1DAY - chain A; structure by X-ray diffraction, 2.20 A resolution.

[Chain A]
Protein: Protein kinase CK2
Source organism: Zea mays
Notes: EC 2.7.1.37; fragment: catalytic subunit
Reference sequence: P28523 (CSK2A_MAIZE); residues 7-333 here correspond to UniProt positions 2-328 (UniProt number = residue number - 5)
Sequence (327 residues; numbered 7 to 333; the number before each row is that of its first residue):
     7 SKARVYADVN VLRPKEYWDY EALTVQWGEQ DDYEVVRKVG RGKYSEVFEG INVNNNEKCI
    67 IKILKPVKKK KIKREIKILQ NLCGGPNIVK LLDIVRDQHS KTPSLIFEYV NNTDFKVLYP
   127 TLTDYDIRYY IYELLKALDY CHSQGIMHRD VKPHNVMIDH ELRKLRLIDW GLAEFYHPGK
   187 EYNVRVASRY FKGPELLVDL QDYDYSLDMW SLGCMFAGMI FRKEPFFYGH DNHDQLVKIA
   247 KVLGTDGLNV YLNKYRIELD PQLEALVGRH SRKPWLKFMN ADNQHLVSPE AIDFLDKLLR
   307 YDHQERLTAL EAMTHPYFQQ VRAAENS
Swiss-Prot annotation at these positions:
  - active site: Asp156 (Proton acceptor)
  - binding site (ATP): Val45 to Val53, Lys68
Metal / ion sites: Mg2+ site 1: Asn161, Asp175 (together with GMP-PNP); Mg2+ site 2: Asp175 (together with GMP-PNP)
Ligand contacts: GMP-PNP: Arg43, Val45, Gly46, Arg47, Gly48, Tyr50, Ser51, Val53, Ile66, Lys68, Glu114, Tyr115, Val116, Asn118, Asp156, Lys158, His160, Asn161, Met163, Ile174, Asp175

[In short]
Chain A binds GMP-PNP. The Mg2+ site 1 is built by Asn161 and Asp175. From UniProt: active-site residue Asp156
and 10 ATP-binding residues.
Chain A is Protein kinase CK2 (Zea mays); the structure, Crystal structure of a binary complex of protein
kinase CK2 (alpha-subunit) and Mg-gmppnp, was determined by X-ray diffraction, deposited together with 1DAW.
